Entry 8YM4 (X-ray diffraction, 2.34 A resolution); this record covers chains I and A of the 10 polymer chains in the assembly.

[Chain I]
Protein: CASP8 and FADD-like apoptosis regulator subunit p43
Source organism: Homo sapiens
Reference sequence: O15519 (CFLAR_HUMAN); residue numbers follow UniProt; this construct covers 1-181
Sequence (184 residues; row label = number of the first residue in the row; numbers below 1 keep their minus sign (Gly-2 is residue -2)):
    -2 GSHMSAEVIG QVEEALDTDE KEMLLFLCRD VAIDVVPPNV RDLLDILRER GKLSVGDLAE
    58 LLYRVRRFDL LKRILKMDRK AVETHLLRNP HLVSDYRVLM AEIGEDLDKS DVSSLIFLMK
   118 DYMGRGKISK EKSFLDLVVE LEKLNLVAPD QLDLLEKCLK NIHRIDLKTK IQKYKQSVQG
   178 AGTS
Not modelled in the structure: -2, 30-32, 121-126, 176-181
Construct notes: expression tag (-2 to 0); engineered mutation Gly7 (His in O15519)
Modified residues: Mse1, Mse20, Mse74, Mse97, Mse116, Mse120 (selenomethionine; parent Met)
From the paper describing this entry:
  - mutagenesis - H7G/R38D, H7G/E46A, H7G/K140D, H7G/K124D: decreased binding to Caspase-8 (chain A)

[Chain A]
Protein: Caspase-8
Source organism: Homo sapiens
Notes: EC 3.4.22.61
Reference sequence: Q14790 (CASP8_HUMAN); residues 1-185 here = UniProt positions 1-185
Sequence (185 residues; each row starts with the number of its first residue):
     1 MDFSRNLYDI GEQLDSEDLA SLKFLSLDYI PQRKQEPIKD ALMLFQRLQE KRMLEESNLS
    61 FLKELLFRIN RLDLLITYLN TRKEEMEREL QTPGRAQISA YRVMLYQISE EVSRSELRSF
   121 KGGLQEEISK CKLDDDMNLL DIFIEMEKRV ILGEGKLDIL KRVCAQINKS LLKIINDYEE
   181 FSKER
Not modelled in the structure: 183-185
Construct notes: engineered mutation Gly122 (Phe in Q14790), Gly123 (Leu in Q14790)
Modified residues: Mse1, Mse43, Mse53, Mse86, Mse104, Mse137, Mse146 (selenomethionine; parent Met)
UniProt features mapped onto this chain:
  - mutagenesis: Asp73 (D73A: Abolishes binding to FLASH. Induces NF-kappa-B activation)
From the paper describing this entry:
  - mutagenesis - E12A/F122G/L123G, N70A/F122G/L123G, E110A/F122G/L123G: unchanged binding to CASP8 and FADD-like apoptosis regulator subunit p43 (chain I)

[Chain I / chain A interface]
Pairs across the interface (15):
  Ser111(I) - Tyr8(A)
  Phe114(I) - Ser4(A)
  Phe114(I) - Leu42(A)  hydrophobic
  Phe114(I) - Gln49(A)
  Leu115(I) - Ser4(A)
  Leu115(I) - Arg5(A)
  Leu115(I) - Tyr8(A)  hydrophobic
  Lys117(I) - Gln46(A)
  Lys117(I) - Gln49(A)  hydrogen bond
  Asp118(I) - Ser4(A)  hydrogen bond
  Tyr119(I) - Asp2(A)
  Asn158(I) - Arg5(A)  hydrogen bond
  Asn158(I) - Tyr8(A)
  Ile159(I) - Tyr8(A)
  His160(I) - Tyr8(A)
Interface residues without a listed pair, chain I (10 interface residues in all): Lys157
Interface residues without a listed pair, chain A (8 interface residues in all): Leu7
Interface features reported in the paper:
  - hot spots on chain A (mutagenesis) - R33D/F122G/L123G, R52D/F122G/L123G: decreased binding to CASP8 and FADD-like apoptosis regulator subunit p43 (chain I)

[Overview]
The interface between chain I and chain A involves 10 residues on one side and 8 on the other; the contacts
include 3 hydrogen bonds. Polar pairs include Lys117(I)-Gln49(A), Asp118(I)-Ser4(A) and Asn158(I)-Arg5(A). The
paper reports that H7G/R38D, H7G/E46A and H7G/K140D of chain I, among others, reduce binding to Caspase-8
(chain A); R33D/F122G/L123G and R52D/F122G/L123G of chain A reduce binding to CASP8 and FADD-like apoptosis
regulator subunit p43 (chain I); 9 substitutions were tested in all.
Chain I is CASP8 and FADD-like apoptosis regulator subunit p43 and chain A is Caspase-8, both from Homo
sapiens; the structure, Structure of Caspase-8/cFLIP death effector domain assembly, was determined by X-ray
diffraction (same publication as 8YM5, 8YM6, 8YNI, 8YNK, 8YNL, 8YNM and 8YNN).
